PDB entry 8U2P | X-ray diffraction, 2.25 A resolution | chain A

Chain A:
Name: Glycine--tRNA ligase
Source organism: Mycobacterium tuberculosis
Notes: EC 6.1.1.14
Reference sequence: P9WFV7 (SYG_MYCTU); the author numbering skips numbers that UniProt does not, so the offset changes along the chain: -3 to 88 = UniProt 1-92; 91-461 = UniProt 93-463
Chain sequence (476 residues; each row starts with the number of its first residue; note: 2 numbers in that range are skipped by the numbering (no residue carries them; nothing is unmodelled there); numbers below 1 keep their minus sign (Met-16 is residue -16)):
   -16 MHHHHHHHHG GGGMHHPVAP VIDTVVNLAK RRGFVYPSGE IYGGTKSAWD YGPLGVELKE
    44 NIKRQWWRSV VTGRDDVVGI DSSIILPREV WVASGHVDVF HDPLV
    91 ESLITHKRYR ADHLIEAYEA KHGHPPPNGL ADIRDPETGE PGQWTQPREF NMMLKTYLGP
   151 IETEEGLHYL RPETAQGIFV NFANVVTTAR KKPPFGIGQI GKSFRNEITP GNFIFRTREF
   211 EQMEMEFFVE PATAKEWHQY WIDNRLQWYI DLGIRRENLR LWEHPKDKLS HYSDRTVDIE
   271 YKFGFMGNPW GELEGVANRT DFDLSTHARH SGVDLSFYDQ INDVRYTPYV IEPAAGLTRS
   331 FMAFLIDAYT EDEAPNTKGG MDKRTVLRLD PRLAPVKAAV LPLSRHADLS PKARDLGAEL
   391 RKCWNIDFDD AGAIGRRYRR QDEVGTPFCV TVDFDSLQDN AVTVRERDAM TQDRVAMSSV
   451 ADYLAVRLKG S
Disordered / not traced: -16 to 2, 91-137, 343-351
Differences from the reference sequence: initiating methionine (-16); expression tag (-15 to -4)
Metal / ion sites: Mg2+: Glu282 (together with 1,2-ethanediol, 5'-O-(glycylsulfamoyl)adenosine)
Residues lining bound ligands: 5'-O-(glycylsulfamoyl)adenosine (G5A): Glu163, Ala165, Arg195, Glu197, Ile204, Phe205, Arg206, Thr207, Phe210, Gln212, Glu214, Tyr262, Glu282, Leu283, Glu284, Gly285, Arg289, Glu322, Ala324, Ala325, Gly326, Thr328, Arg329
What the authors report for this chain:
  - binding site for 5'-O-(glycylsulfamoyl)adenosine: Glu163, Arg195, Glu197, Thr207, Phe210, Gln212, Glu214, Tyr262, Glu282, Glu322, Thr328, Arg329
  - Mg2+ coordination: Glu282
  - specificity-determining residues: Glu322, Ala324
  - contacts within the chain: Glu216-Glu322 (hydrogen bond)
  - conformationally variable residues (loop rearrangement): His254 to Asp264

Overview:
Chain A binds 5'-O-(glycylsulfamoyl)adenosine. The paper reports a binding site for
5'-O-(glycylsulfamoyl)adenosine at Glu163, Arg195 and Glu197 among others; Mg2+ coordination by Glu282.
Chain A is Glycine--tRNA ligase (Mycobacterium tuberculosis); the structure, Crystal Structure of
Glycine--tRNA ligase from Mycobacterium tuberculosis (G5A bound), was determined by X-ray diffraction together
with 8T5N, 8SLD and 8SLF from the same study.
